9C8A - chains A and B; structure by X-ray diffraction, 1.54 A resolution.

== Chain A ==
Protein: Bifunctional protein PutA
From: Sinorhizobium meliloti
Notes: EC 1.5.5.2, 1.2.1.88; fragment: proline dehydrogenase domain
UniProtKB: F7X6I3 (F7X6I3_SINMM); the construct has insertions or renumbered stretches relative to UniProt, so the offset changes along the chain: 26-79 = UniProt 26-79; 182-185 = UniProt 80-83; 190-522 = UniProt 190-522
Chain sequence (396 residues; numbered 25 to 522; 102 numbers in that range are skipped by the numbering (no residue carries them; nothing is unmodelled there); the number before each row is that of its first residue):
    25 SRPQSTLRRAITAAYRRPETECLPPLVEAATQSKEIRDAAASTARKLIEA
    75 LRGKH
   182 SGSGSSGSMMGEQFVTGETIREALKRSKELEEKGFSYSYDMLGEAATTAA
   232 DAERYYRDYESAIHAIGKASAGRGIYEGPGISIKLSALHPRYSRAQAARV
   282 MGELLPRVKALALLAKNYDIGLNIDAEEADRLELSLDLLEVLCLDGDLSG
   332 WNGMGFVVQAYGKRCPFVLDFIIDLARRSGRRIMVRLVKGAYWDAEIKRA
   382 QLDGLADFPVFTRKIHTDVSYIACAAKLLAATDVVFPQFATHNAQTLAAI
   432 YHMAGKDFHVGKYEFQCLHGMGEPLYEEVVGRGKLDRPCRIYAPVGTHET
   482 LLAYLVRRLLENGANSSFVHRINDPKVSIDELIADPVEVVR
Unresolved in the structure: 25-27, 182-191, 522
Construct notes: expression tag (25); linker (186-189)
Residues lining bound ligands: propanal / FAD / dihydroflavine-adenine dinucleotide: K265, D306, A307, V338, Q340, Y342, R367, V369, K370, G371, A372, Y373, W374, F392, T393, R394, K395, T398, D399, A421, T422, H423, N424, Q447, C448, L449, Y473, R488, R489, E492, S497, S498, F499

== Chain B ==
Protein: Bifunctional protein PutA
From: Sinorhizobium meliloti
Notes: EC 1.5.5.2, 1.2.1.88; fragment: proline dehydrogenase domain
UniProtKB: F7X6I3 (F7X6I3_SINMM); the construct has insertions or renumbered stretches relative to UniProt, so the offset changes along the chain: 26-78 = UniProt 26-78; 181-185 = UniProt 79-83; 190-522 = UniProt 190-522
Chain sequence (396 residues; numbered 25 to 522; 102 numbers in that range are skipped by the numbering (no residue carries them; nothing is unmodelled there); the number before each row is that of its first residue):
    25 SRPQSTLRRAITAAYRRPETECLPPLVEAATQSKEIRDAAASTARKLIEA
    75 LRGK
   181 HSGSGSSGSMMGEQFVTGETIREALKRSKELEEKGFSYSYDMLGEAATTA
   231 ADAERYYRDYESAIHAIGKASAGRGIYEGPGISIKLSALHPRYSRAQAAR
   281 VMGELLPRVKALALLAKNYDIGLNIDAEEADRLELSLDLLEVLCLDGDLS
   331 GWNGMGFVVQAYGKRCPFVLDFIIDLARRSGRRIMVRLVKGAYWDAEIKR
   381 AQLDGLADFPVFTRKIHTDVSYIACAAKLLAATDVVFPQFATHNAQTLAA
   431 IYHMAGKDFHVGKYEFQCLHGMGEPLYEEVVGRGKLDRPCRIYAPVGTHE
   481 TLLAYLVRRLLENGANSSFVHRINDPKVSIDELIADPVEVVR
Unresolved in the structure: 181-192
Construct notes: expression tag (25); linker (186-189)
Residues lining bound ligands: propanal / FAD / dihydroflavine-adenine dinucleotide: K265, D306, A307, V338, Q340, Y342, R367, V369, K370, G371, A372, Y373, W374, F392, T393, R394, K395, T398, D399, A421, T422, H423, N424, Q447, C448, L449, Y473, R488, R489, E492, S497, S498, F499

== Interface between chain A and chain B ==
Pairs across the interface - 7 pairs, chain A then chain B:
  L483(A) with G494(B)
  L486(A) with L490(B)
  V487(A) with L490(B), hydrophobic; L491(B), hydrophobic
  L490(A) with L486(B); L490(B), hydrophobic
  L491(A) with V487(B), hydrophobic
Also at the interface, not in a pair above, chain A (8 interface residues in all): T228, H479, E480
Also at the interface, not in a pair above, chain B (9 interface residues in all): Q382, A495, N496, H501

== Overview ==
Chain A and chain B form an interface of 8 and 9 residues respectively. Bound to chain A: propanal / FAD /
dihydroflavine-adenine dinucleotide. Chain B binds propanal / FAD / dihydroflavine-adenine dinucleotide.
Chain A and chain B are both Bifunctional protein PutA (Sinorhizobium meliloti); the structure, Minimal PutA
proline dehydrogenase domain (design #2) with the FAD N5 modified with propanal resulting from ..., was
determined by X-ray diffraction, deposited together with 8UPZ, 8UQ0, 8UQ1, 9C8B and 9C8C.
